5ON5 - chain A; structure by X-ray diffraction, 1.70 A resolution.

Chain A:
Name: Nickel-binding periplasmic protein
From: Escherichia coli (strain K12)
UniProt: P33590 (NIKA_ECOLI); residues 1-502 here correspond to UniProt positions 23-524 (UniProt number = residue number + 22)
Chain sequence (502 residues; numbered 1 to 502; the number before each row is that of its first residue):
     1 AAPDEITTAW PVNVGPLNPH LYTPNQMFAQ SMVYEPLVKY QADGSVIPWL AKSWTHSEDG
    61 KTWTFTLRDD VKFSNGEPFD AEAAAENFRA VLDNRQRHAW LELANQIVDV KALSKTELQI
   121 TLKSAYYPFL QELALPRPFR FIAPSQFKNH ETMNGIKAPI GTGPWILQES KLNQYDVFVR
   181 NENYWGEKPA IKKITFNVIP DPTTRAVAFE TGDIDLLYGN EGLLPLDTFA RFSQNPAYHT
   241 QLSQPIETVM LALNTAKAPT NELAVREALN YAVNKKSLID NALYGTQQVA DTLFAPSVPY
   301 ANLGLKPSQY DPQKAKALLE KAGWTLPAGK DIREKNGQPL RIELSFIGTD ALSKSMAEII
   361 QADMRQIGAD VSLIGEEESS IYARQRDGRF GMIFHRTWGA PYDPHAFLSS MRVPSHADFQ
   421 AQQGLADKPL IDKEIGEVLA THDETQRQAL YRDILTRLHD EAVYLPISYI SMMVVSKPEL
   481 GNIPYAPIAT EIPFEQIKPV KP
Not modelled in the structure: 1, 500-502
Residues lining bound ligands: 9YH (2-[2-[2-hydroxy-2-oxoethyl-[(3-methoxy-2-oxidanyl-phenyl)methyl]amino]ethyl-[(2-methylsulfanylphenyl)methyl]amino]ethanoic acid): Tyr22, Thr23, Met27, Arg97, Trp100, Arg137, Trp398, Tyr402, His416, Thr490

Overview:
Bound to chain A: compound 9YH.
Chain A is Nickel-binding periplasmic protein (Escherichia coli (strain K12)); the structure, Crystal
structure of NikA in complex with Fe-L2 (Fe-L2 (N-(2-hydroxy-3-methoxybenzyl)-N'-(2-thiomethylbenzyl)-
N,N'-ethylenediamine diacetic acid) after dioxygen oxidation, was determined by X-ray diffraction together
with 5ON0, 5ON1, 5ON4, 5ON8 and 5ON9 from the same study.
